PDB entry 5Z00 | X-ray diffraction, 2.59 A resolution | chains G and M of the 10 polymer chains in the assembly

[Chain G (and M)]
Name: B3 domain-containing transcription repressor VAL1
From: Arabidopsis thaliana
Notes: fragment: B3 domain, DNA binding domain; chain M of this document is another copy of the same molecule, construct and numbering; everything in this record applies to it too
Reference sequence: Q8W4L5 (VAL1_ARATH); residues 273-400 here = UniProt positions 273-400
Chain sequence (128 residues; numbered 273 to 400; the number before each row is that of its first residue):
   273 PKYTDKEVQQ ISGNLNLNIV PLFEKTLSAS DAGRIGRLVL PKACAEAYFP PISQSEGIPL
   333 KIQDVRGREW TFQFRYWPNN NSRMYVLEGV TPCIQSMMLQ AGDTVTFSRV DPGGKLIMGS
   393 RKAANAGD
Unresolved in the structure: 273-286, 398-400
Curated features (UniProtKB/Swiss-Prot):
  - DNA-binding region: Phe295 to Ala396 (TF-B3)

[Interface between chain G and chain M]
Contacting residue pairs - 29 pairs, chain G then chain M:
  Leu289(G) with Val337(M), hydrophobic; Arg338(M); Met369(M), hydrophobic
  Asn290(G) with Val337(M)
  Ile291(G) with Ile291(M); Gln335(M); Asp336(M); Val337(M); Gly339(M)
  Pro293(G) with Leu289(M), hydrophobic; Ile291(M)
  Leu294(G) with Leu289(M)
  Phe295(G) with Leu287(M); Leu289(M)
  Glu296(G) with Leu287(M), hydrogen bond (backbone-backbone); Leu289(M); Pro384(M)
  Tyr320(G) with Asn288(M), hydrogen bond
  Val337(G) with Gly339(M); Arg340(M); Glu341(M), hydrogen bond (backbone-backbone)
  Arg338(G) with Arg340(M)
  Gly339(G) with Arg340(M)
  Val382(G) with Val337(M); Arg338(M); Gly339(M)
  Ile389(G) with Gln335(M); Arg338(M)
  Arg393(G) with Pro384(M)
Other interface residues (no listed pair), chain G (18 interface residues in all): Cys316, Gln335, Thr378, Ser380
Other interface residues (no listed pair), chain M (16 interface residues in all): Val382, Lys387, Ser392

[Summary]
Chain G and chain M form an interface of 18 and 16 residues respectively; the contacts include 3 hydrogen
bonds. Polar pairs include Tyr320(G)-Asn288(M), Glu296(G)-Leu287(M) and Val337(G)-Glu341(M). From UniProt: a
DNA-binding region on chain G.
Chain G and chain M are both B3 domain-containing transcription repressor VAL1 (Arabidopsis thaliana); the
structure, AtVAL1 B3 domain in complex with 15bp-DNA, was determined by X-ray diffraction together with 5YZY
and 5YZZ from the same study.
